PDB entry 3S7H | X-ray diffraction, 1.90 A resolution | chains A and B

[Chain A]
Protein: Prothrombin
From: Homo sapiens
Notes: EC 3.4.21.5; fragment: Thrombin light chain; engineered mutation(s): Y225P
Reference sequence: P00734 (THRB_HUMAN); residues 1-14 here correspond to UniProt positions 336-349 (UniProt number = residue number + 335)
Sequence (35 residues; numbered 1 to 15 plus 20 insertion-coded residues; the number before each row is that of its first residue; a row labelled like 14A-14M holds insertion residues (14A, then the next letters in order)):
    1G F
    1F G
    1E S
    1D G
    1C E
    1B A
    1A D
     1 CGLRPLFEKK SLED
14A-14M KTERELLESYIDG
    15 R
Disordered / not traced: 1G, 1F, 1E, 1D, 1C, 14L-14M, 15
Curated features (UniProtKB/Swiss-Prot):
  - site: Arg15 (Cleavage)

[Chain B]
Protein: Prothrombin
From: Homo sapiens
Notes: EC 3.4.21.5; fragment: Thrombin heavy chain
Reference sequence: P00734 (THRB_HUMAN); the construct lacks a stretch of the UniProt sequence and is renumbered around it, so the offset changes along the chain: 16-36 = UniProt 364-384; 37-60 = UniProt 386-409; 61-77 = UniProt 419-435; 78-97 = UniProt 437-456; 7 more segments
Sequence (259 residues; numbered 16 to 247 plus 28 insertion-coded residues; 1 number in that range is skipped by the numbering (no residue carries it; nothing is unmodelled there); the number before each row is that of its first residue; a row labelled like 60A-60I holds insertion residues (60A, then the next letters in order)):
    16 IVEGSDAEIG MSPWQVMLFR K
   36A S
    37 PQELLCGASL ISDRWVLTAA HCLL
60A-60I YPPWDKNFT
    61 ENDLLVRIGK HSRTRYE
   77A R
    78 NIEKISMLEK IYIHPRYNWR
   97A E
    98 NLDRDIALMK LKKPVAFSDY IHPVCLPDRE TA
129A-129C ASL
   130 LQAGYKGRVT GWGNLKETWT
149A-149E ANVGK
   150 GQPSVLQVVN LPIVERPVCK DSTRIRITDN MFCAG
  184A Y
   185 KP
186A-186D DEGK
   187 RGDACEGDSG GPFVMKSP
204A-204B FN
   205 NRWYQMGIVS WGE
   219 GCD
  221A R
   222 DGKPGFYTHV FRLKKWIQKV IDQFGE
Disordered / not traced: 147-149, 149A-149E, 245-247
Construct notes: engineered mutation Pro225 (Tyr600 in P00734)
Curated features (UniProtKB/Swiss-Prot):
  - region: Ala183 to Val200 (High affinity receptor-binding region which is also known as the TP508 peptide)
  - active site (Charge relay system): His57, Asp102, Ser195
  - glycosylation: Asn60G (N-linked (GlcNAc...) (complex) asparagine)
Cystine bridges: Cys42-Cys58, Cys168-Cys182, Cys191-Cys220
Covalently attached groups: N-acetylglucosamine (NAG) linked to Asn60G
Reported in the primary citation:
  - conformationally variable residues (loop rearrangement, side-chain flip): Trp215 to Glu217
  - mutagenesis - Y225P: abolished binding to Na+ (citing earlier work)
  - catalytic residues: His57, Asp102, Gly193, Ser195 (citing earlier work)

[Interface between chain A and chain B]
Cross-chain cystine bridges: Cys1(A)-Cys122(B)
Pairs across the interface (62; chain A residue first):
  Cys1(A) with Pro120(B); Val121(B); Cys122(B), disulfide; Arg206(B), hydrogen bond (backbone-side chain)
  Asp1A(A) with His119(B), salt bridge; Arg206(B)
  Ala1B(A) with Arg206(B), hydrogen bond (backbone-side chain)
  Gly2(A) with Trp29(B); Pro120(B), hydrogen bond (backbone-backbone); Cys122(B); Arg206(B); Trp207(B), hydrogen bond (backbone-backbone)
  Leu3(A) with His119(B), hydrogen bond (backbone-side chain); Asn205(B); Arg206(B)
  Arg4(A) with Gly25(B); Met26(B), hydrogen bond (side chain-backbone); Pro28(B); Trp29(B); Arg137(B); Trp207(B)
  Pro5(A) with Ser115(B); Asp116(B); His119(B)
  Leu6(A) with Ile24(B); Asp116(B); Tyr117(B), hydrophobic
  Phe7(A) with Glu23(B); Ile24(B); Gly25(B); Met26(B), hydrophobic
  Glu8(A) with Lys202(B), salt bridge; Asn205(B); Trp207(B), hydrogen bond
  Lys9(A) with His119(B), hydrogen bond
  Asp14(A) with Glu23(B); Met26(B); Arg137(B), salt bridge; Trp207(B)
  Lys14A(A) with Glu23(B), hydrogen bond (backbone-side chain)
  Thr14B(A) with Arg137(B), hydrogen bond; Asn159(B), hydrogen bond
  Glu14C(A) with Arg137(B); Lys202(B), salt bridge
  Glu14E(A) with Lys135(B), salt bridge; Asn159(B); Tyr184A(B), hydrogen bond
  Leu14F(A) with Lys135(B); Gly136(B); Asn159(B); Trp207(B), hydrophobic
  Leu14G(A) with Lys202(B); Pro204(B), hydrophobic
  Ser14I(A) with Tyr134(B); Lys135(B), hydrogen bond (side chain-backbone)
  Tyr14J(A) with Leu129C(B), hydrophobic; Tyr134(B), hydrophobic; Lys135(B), hydrogen bond (side chain-backbone); Met201(B); Lys202(B), hydrogen bond (side chain-backbone); Pro204(B)
  Ile14K(A) with Tyr134(B)
Other interface residues (no listed pair), chain B (28 interface residues in all): Gly133, Asn204B

[Overview]
The interface between chain A and chain B involves 21 residues on one side and 28 on the other; the contacts
include 1 disulfide bond, 15 hydrogen bonds and 5 salt bridges. Polar pairs include Asp1A(A)-His119(B),
Glu8(A)-Lys202(B) and Glu14E(A)-Lys135(B). The paper reports catalytic residues His57(B), Asp102(B) and
Gly193(B) among others; Y225P of chain B abolishes binding to Na+.
Chain A is Prothrombin and chain B is Prothrombin, both from Homo sapiens; the structure, Structure of
thrombin mutant Y225P in the E* form, was determined by X-ray diffraction (same publication as 3QGN and 3S7K).
